6U5J - chains A and a of the 24 polymer chains in the assembly; structure by electron microscopy, 3.50 A resolution.

# Chain A
Molecule: Collar PA0615
From: Pseudomonas aeruginosa (strain ATCC 15692 / DSM 22644 / CIP 104116 / JCM 14847 / LMG 12228 / 1C / PRS 101 / PAO1)
UniProt: G3XD82 (G3XD82_PSEAE); residue numbers follow UniProt; this construct covers 1-171
Sequence (171 residues; each row starts with the number of its first residue):
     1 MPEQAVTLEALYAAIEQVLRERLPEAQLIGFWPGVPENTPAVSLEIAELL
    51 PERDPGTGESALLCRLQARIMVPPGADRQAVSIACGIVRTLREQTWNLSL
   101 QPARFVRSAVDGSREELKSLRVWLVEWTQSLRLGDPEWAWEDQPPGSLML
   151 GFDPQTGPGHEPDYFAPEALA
Unresolved in the structure: 1-3, 168-171

# Chain a
Molecule: Sheath PA0622
From: Pseudomonas aeruginosa (strain ATCC 15692 / DSM 22644 / CIP 104116 / JCM 14847 / LMG 12228 / 1C / PRS 101 / PAO1)
UniProt: G3XD39 (G3XD39_PSEAE); residues 1-386 here = UniProt positions 1-386
Sequence (386 residues; each row starts with the number of its first residue):
     1 MSFFHGVTVTNVDIGARTIALPASSVIGLCDVFTPGAQASAKPNVPVLLT
    51 SKKDAAAAFGIGSSIYLACEAIYNRAQAVIVAVGVETAETPEAQASAVIG
   101 GISAAGERTGLQALLDGKSRFNAQPRLLVAPGHSAQQAVATAMDGLAEKL
   151 RAIAILDGPNSTDEAAVAYAKNFGSKRLFMVDPGVQVWDSATNAARNAPA
   201 SAYAAGLFAWTDAEYGFWSSPSNKEIKGVTGTSRPVEFLDGDETCRANLL
   251 NNANIATIIRDDGYRLWGNRTLSSDSKWAFVTRVRTMDLVMDAILAGHKW
   301 AVDRGITKTYVKDVTEGLRAFMRDLKNQGAVINFEVYADPDLNSASQLAQ
   351 GKVYWNIRFTDVPPAENPNFRVEVTDQWLTEVLDVA
Unresolved in the structure: 1, 385-386

# Chain A / chain a interface
Contacting residue pairs - 44 pairs, chain A then chain a:
  Glu141(A) - Arg319(a)  salt bridge
  Glu141(A) - Val336(a)
  Gln143(A) - Lys308(a)
  Gln143(A) - Lys312(a)
  Pro144(A) - Val311(a)
  Pro144(A) - Val353(a)  hydrophobic
  Pro145(A) - Leu348(a)
  Gly146(A) - Ile306(a)
  Gly146(A) - Tyr310(a)
  Ser147(A) - Gly351(a)  hydrogen bond (backbone-backbone)
  Ser147(A) - Lys352(a)
  Ser147(A) - Val353(a)  hydrogen bond (backbone-backbone)
  Leu148(A) - Val311(a)  hydrophobic
  Leu148(A) - Val314(a)  hydrophobic
  Leu148(A) - Val353(a)
  Leu148(A) - Trp355(a)
  Met149(A) - Lys352(a)
  Met149(A) - Val353(a)  hydrogen bond (backbone-backbone)
  Met149(A) - Tyr354(a)
  Met149(A) - Trp355(a)  hydrogen bond (backbone-backbone)
  Leu150(A) - His298(a)
  Leu150(A) - Leu318(a)  hydrophobic
  Leu150(A) - Trp355(a)
  Leu150(A) - Ile357(a)  hydrophobic
  Gly151(A) - Trp355(a)  hydrogen bond (backbone-backbone)
  Gly151(A) - Ile357(a)  hydrogen bond (backbone-backbone)
  Phe152(A) - Met291(a)  hydrophobic
  Phe152(A) - Ile357(a)
  Asp153(A) - Ile357(a)
  Asp153(A) - Arg358(a)  salt bridge
  Thr156(A) - Asn356(a)
  Gly157(A) - Asp339(a)
  Gly157(A) - Leu342(a)
  Pro158(A) - Asp341(a)
  Glu161(A) - Leu342(a)
  Glu161(A) - Tyr354(a)  hydrogen bond
  Tyr164(A) - Asp339(a)  hydrogen bond
  Tyr164(A) - Leu342(a)  hydrophobic
  Tyr164(A) - Tyr354(a)  hydrophobic
  Tyr164(A) - Trp355(a)
  Tyr164(A) - Asn356(a)  hydrogen bond
  Phe165(A) - Leu295(a)  hydrophobic
  Pro167(A) - His298(a)
  Pro167(A) - Val302(a)
Other interface residues (no listed pair), chain A (22 interface residues in all): Pro154, His160, Ala166
Other interface residues (no listed pair), chain a (30 interface residues in all): Trp278, Ile294, Ala301, Tyr337, Phe359

# Overview
The interface between chain A and chain a involves 22 residues on one side and 30 on the other, with 9
hydrogen bonds and 2 salt bridges. Among the polar pairs are Glu141(A)-Arg319(a), Asp153(A)-Arg358(a) and
Glu161(A)-Tyr354(a).
Chain A is Collar PA0615 and chain a is Sheath PA0622, both from Pseudomonas aeruginosa (strain ATCC 15692 /
DSM 22644 / CIP 104116 / JCM 14847 / LMG 12228 / 1C / PRS 101 / PAO1); the structure, CryoEM Structure of
Pyocin R2 - postcontracted - collar, was determined by electron microscopy, deposited together with 6PYT,
6U5B, 6U5F and 6U5K.
